PDB entry 3ALD | X-ray diffraction, 1.10 A resolution | chain A

[Chain A]
Protein: Thaumatin I
From: Thaumatococcus daniellii
UniProt: Q8RVT0 (Q8RVT0_THADA); numbering as in UniProt (aligned over 1-207)
Sequence (207 residues; row label = number of the first residue in the row):
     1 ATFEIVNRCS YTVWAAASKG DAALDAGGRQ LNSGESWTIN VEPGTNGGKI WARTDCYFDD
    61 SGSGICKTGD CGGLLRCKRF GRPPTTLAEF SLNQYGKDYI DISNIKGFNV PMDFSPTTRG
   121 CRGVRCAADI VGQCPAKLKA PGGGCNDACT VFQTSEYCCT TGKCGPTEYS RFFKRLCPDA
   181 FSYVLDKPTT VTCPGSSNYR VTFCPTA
Disulfides: C9-C204, C56-C66, C71-C77, C121-C193, C126-C177, C134-C145, C149-C158, C159-C164

[Summary]
Chain A is Thaumatin I (Thaumatococcus daniellii); the structure, Crystal structure of sweet-tasting protein
Thaumatin I at 1.10 A, was determined by X-ray diffraction (same publication as 3AL7).
